PDB entry 6SLX | X-ray diffraction, 1.80 A resolution | chains A and P

Chain A:
Name: 14-3-3 protein sigma
Source organism: Homo sapiens
UniProtKB: P31947 (1433S_HUMAN); residue numbers follow UniProt; this construct covers 1-248
Chain sequence (253 residues; each row starts with the number of its first residue; numbers below 1 keep their minus sign (Gly-4 is residue -4)):
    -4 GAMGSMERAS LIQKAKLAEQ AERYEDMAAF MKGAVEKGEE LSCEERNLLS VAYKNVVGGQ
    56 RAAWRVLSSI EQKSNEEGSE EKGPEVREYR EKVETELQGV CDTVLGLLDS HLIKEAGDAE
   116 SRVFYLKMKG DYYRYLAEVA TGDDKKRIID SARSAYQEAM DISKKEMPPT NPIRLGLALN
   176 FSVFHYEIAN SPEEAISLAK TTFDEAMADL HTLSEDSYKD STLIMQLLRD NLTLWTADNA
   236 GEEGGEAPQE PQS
Unresolved in the structure: 72-77, 232-248
Differences from the reference sequence: expression tag (-4 to 0)
UniProt features mapped onto this chain:
  - site (Interaction with phosphoserine on interacting protein): Arg56, Arg129
  - modified residue (Phosphoserine): Ser5, Ser74, Ser248
Glycans and other covalent adducts: N-[3-(5-carbamimidoylthiophen-3-yl)phenyl]propanamide (KM8) linked to Cys38
Ligand contacts: KM8 (N-[3-(5-carbamimidoylthiophen-3-yl)phenyl]propanamide): Glu14, Glu39, Asn42, Leu43, Val46

Chain P:
Name: TAZpS89
Chain sequence (13 residues; row label = number of the first residue in the row):
   124 RSHSSPASLQ LGT
Unresolved in the structure: 134-136
Modified residues: Ser127 (phosphoserine; SEP)
Ligand contacts: KM8 (N-[3-(5-carbamimidoylthiophen-3-yl)phenyl]propanamide): Ser131, Leu132, Gln133

Interface between chain A and chain P:
Contacting residue pairs (32; chain A residue first):
  Asn42(A) with Ala130(P); Ser131(P); Leu132(P), hydrogen bond (side chain-backbone)
  Ser45(A) with Ala130(P), hydrogen bond (side chain-backbone)
  Val46(A) with Ala130(P), hydrophobic
  Lys49(A) with Ser127(P); Ser128(P); Ala130(P)
  Arg56(A) with Ser127(P)
  Lys122(A) with Leu132(P)
  Arg129(A) with Ser127(P)
  Tyr130(A) with Ser127(P)
  Pro167(A) with Leu132(P); Gln133(P)
  Ile168(A) with Leu132(P), hydrophobic
  Gly171(A) with Ser128(P)
  Leu174(A) with His126(P); Ser127(P); Ser128(P)
  Asn175(A) with Ser127(P); Ser128(P), hydrogen bond (side chain-backbone)
  Val178(A) with His126(P)
  Glu182(A) with Ser125(P)
  Asp215(A) with Gln133(P)
  Ile219(A) with Leu132(P), hydrophobic
  Leu222(A) with Ser127(P); Pro129(P)
  Asp225(A) with His126(P)
  Asn226(A) with Ser125(P); His126(P), hydrogen bond (side chain-backbone)
  Leu229(A) with Arg124(P)
  Trp230(A) with Ser125(P)
Interface residues without a listed pair, chain A (24 interface residues in all): Cys38, Phe119

In short:
24 residues of chain A and 10 residues of chain P are in contact, with 4 hydrogen bonds. Polar pairs include
Asn42(A)-Leu132(P), Ser45(A)-Ala130(P) and Asn175(A)-Ser128(P). Ligands of chain P: compound KM8. Covalently
linked compound KM8: at Cys38(A).
Here chain A is 14-3-3 protein sigma (Homo sapiens) and chain P is TAZpS89. Entry 6SLX (Fragment AZ-010
binding at the TAZpS89/14-3-3 sigma interface) was determined by X-ray diffraction (same publication as 6R5L,
6RHC, 6RJL, 6RJQ, 6RJZ, 6RK8 and 24 further entries).
